Entry 3MUP (X-ray diffraction, 2.60 A resolution); this record covers chains C and D of the 4 polymer chains in the assembly.

[Chain C (and D)]
Name: Baculoviral IAP repeat-containing protein 2
From: Homo sapiens
Notes: fragment: Repeat 3 (BIR3) domain; chain D of this document is another copy of the same molecule, construct and numbering; everything in this record applies to it too
UniProt: Q13490 (BIRC2_HUMAN); residues 245-357 here correspond to UniProt positions 251-363 (UniProt number = residue number + 6)
Sequence (122 residues; each row starts with the number of its first residue):
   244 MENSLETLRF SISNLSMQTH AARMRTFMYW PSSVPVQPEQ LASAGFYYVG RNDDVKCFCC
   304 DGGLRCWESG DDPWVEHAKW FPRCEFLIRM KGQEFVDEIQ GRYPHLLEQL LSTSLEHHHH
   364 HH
Unresolved in the structure: 244-253, 357-365 (chain D: 244-253, 356-365)
Differences from the reference sequence: expression tag (244, 358-365)
Metal / ion sites: Zn2+: C300, C303, H320, C327
Small-molecule neighbours: SMK ((3S,6S,7R,9aS)-6-{[(2S)-2-aminobutanoyl]amino}-7-(2-aminoethyl)-N-(diphenylmethyl)-5-oxooctahydro-1H-pyrrolo[1,2-a]azepine-3-carboxamide): D297, V298, K299, G306, L307, R308, C309, W310, E311, D314, E319, K322, W323, L353
Swiss-Prot annotation at these positions:
  - binding site (Zn(2+)): C300, C303, H320, C327
Reported in the primary citation:
  - binding site for SMK: G306, R308, C309, W310, E311, D314, E319, W323

[Chain C / chain D interface]
Pairs across the interface (15):
  R268(C) - Y272(D)
  R268(C) - G293(D)
  T269(C) - G293(D)
  T269(C) - R294(D)
  M271(C) - V292(D)
  Y272(C) - M260(D)
  Y272(C) - Y290(D)
  Y272(C) - V292(D)
  Y272(C) - R294(D)  hydrogen bond (backbone-side chain)
  Y291(C) - R294(D)
  V292(C) - N295(D)  hydrogen bond (backbone-side chain)
  G293(C) - R294(D)  hydrogen bond (backbone-side chain)
  G293(C) - D297(D)
  G293(C) - R308(D)
  R294(C) - R308(D)
Also at the interface, not in a pair above, chain D (11 interface residues in all): N257, Y291

[Summary]
Chain C and chain D form an interface of 8 and 11 residues respectively, with 3 hydrogen bonds. Polar pairs
include Y272(C)-R294(D), V292(C)-N295(D) and G293(C)-R294(D). Chain C binds compound SMK. From UniProt: 4
Zn2+-binding residues on chain C. From the paper: a binding site for SMK at G306(C), R308(C) and C309(C) among
others.
Both chains are Baculoviral IAP repeat-containing protein 2 (Homo sapiens). Entry 3MUP (cIAP1-BIR3 domain in
complex with the Smac-mimetic compound Smac037) was determined by X-ray diffraction together with 3OZ1 from
the same study.
